5CPM - chains A and B; structure by X-ray diffraction, 1.50 A resolution.

== Chain A (and B) ==
Name: Xenobiotic reductase
From: Pseudomonas putida
Notes: chain B of this document is another copy of the same molecule, construct and numbering; everything in this record applies to it too
Reference sequence: Q9R9V9 (Q9R9V9_PSEPU); residues 1-363 here = UniProt positions 1-363
Sequence (371 residues; numbered 1 to 371; the number before each row is that of its first residue):
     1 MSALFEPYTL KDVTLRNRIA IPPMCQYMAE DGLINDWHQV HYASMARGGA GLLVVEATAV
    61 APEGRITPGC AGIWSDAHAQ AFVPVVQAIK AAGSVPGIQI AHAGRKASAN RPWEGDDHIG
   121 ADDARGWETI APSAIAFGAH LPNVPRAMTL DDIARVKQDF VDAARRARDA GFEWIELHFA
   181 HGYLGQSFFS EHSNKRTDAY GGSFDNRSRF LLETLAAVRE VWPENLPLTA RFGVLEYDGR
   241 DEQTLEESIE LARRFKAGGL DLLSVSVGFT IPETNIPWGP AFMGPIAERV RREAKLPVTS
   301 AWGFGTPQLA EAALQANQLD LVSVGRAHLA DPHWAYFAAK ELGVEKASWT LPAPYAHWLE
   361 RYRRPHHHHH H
Disordered / not traced: 1, 361-371
Construct notes: expression tag (364-371)
Small-molecule neighbours:
  - FNR (1-deoxy-1-(7,8-dimethyl-2,4-dioxo-3,4-dihydro-2H-benzo[g]pteridin-1-id-10(5h)-yl)-5-O-phosphonato-D-ribitol): Pro22, Pro23, Met24, Cys25, Glu56, Ala57, Gln99, His178, His181, Arg231, Ala301, Trp302, Gly303, Ser323, Val324, Gly325, Arg326, Leu329
  - NADPH (NDP; NADPH dihydro-nicotinamide-adenine-dinucleotide phosphate): Cys25, Tyr27, Ala57, Ile66, His178, His181, Tyr183, Phe269, Trp278, Trp302
Reported in the primary citation:
  - binding site for NADPH: Cys25, His178, His181

== How chain A and chain B interact ==
Pairs across the interface (54):
  Gln26(A) - Pro354(B)
  Gln26(A) - Tyr355(B)
  Tyr27(A) - Trp358(B)
  Met28(A) - Pro354(B)  hydrophobic
  Asp36(A) - Arg47(B)  hydrogen bond (backbone-side chain)
  Trp37(A) - Arg47(B)  hydrogen bond (backbone-side chain)
  Trp37(A) - Pro352(B)  hydrophobic
  Trp37(A) - Pro354(B)  hydrophobic
  Trp37(A) - Tyr355(B)
  Val40(A) - Ala43(B)  hydrophobic
  Val40(A) - Ser44(B)
  Val40(A) - Arg47(B)
  His41(A) - Arg47(B)
  His41(A) - Tyr355(B)  hydrogen bond
  Ala43(A) - Val40(B)  hydrophobic
  Ser44(A) - Val40(B)
  Ser44(A) - Ser44(B)  hydrogen bond
  Arg47(A) - Asp36(B)  hydrogen bond (side chain-backbone)
  Arg47(A) - Trp37(B)  hydrogen bond (side chain-backbone)
  Arg47(A) - Val40(B)
  Arg47(A) - His41(B)
  Pro112(A) - His357(B)
  Pro112(A) - Trp358(B)  hydrophobic
  Trp113(A) - Ala353(B)
  Trp113(A) - Pro354(B)  hydrophobic
  Trp113(A) - His357(B)
  Arg326(A) - Leu359(B)
  Leu329(A) - His333(B)  hydrogen bond (backbone-side chain)
  Leu329(A) - Tyr355(B)  hydrophobic
  Ala330(A) - His333(B)  hydrogen bond (backbone-side chain)
  Ala330(A) - Tyr336(B)  hydrophobic
  Ala330(A) - Leu359(B)  hydrophobic
  Asp331(A) - Asp331(B)
  Pro332(A) - His333(B)
  His333(A) - Leu329(B)  hydrogen bond (side chain-backbone)
  His333(A) - Ala330(B)  hydrogen bond (side chain-backbone)
  His333(A) - Pro332(B)
  Tyr336(A) - Ala330(B)  hydrophobic
  Pro352(A) - Trp37(B)  hydrophobic
  Ala353(A) - Trp113(B)
  Pro354(A) - Gln26(B)
  Pro354(A) - Met28(B)  hydrophobic
  Pro354(A) - Trp37(B)  hydrophobic
  Pro354(A) - Trp113(B)  hydrophobic
  Tyr355(A) - Gln26(B)
  Tyr355(A) - Trp37(B)
  Tyr355(A) - His41(B)  hydrogen bond
  Tyr355(A) - Leu329(B)  hydrophobic
  His357(A) - Pro112(B)
  His357(A) - Trp113(B)
  Trp358(A) - Tyr27(B)
  Trp358(A) - Pro112(B)  hydrophobic
  Leu359(A) - Arg326(B)
  Leu359(A) - Ala330(B)  hydrophobic
Interface residues without a listed pair, chain A (28 interface residues in all): Trp349, Leu351
Interface residues without a listed pair, chain B (28 interface residues in all): Trp349, Leu351

== Overview ==
The chain A/chain B interface involves 28 residues from each chain, with 11 hydrogen bonds. Polar contacts
include Asp36(A)-Arg47(B), Trp37(A)-Arg47(B) and His41(A)-Tyr355(B). Chain A binds NADPH and compound FNR. The
paper reports a binding site for NADPH at Cys25(A), His178(A) and His181(A).
Chain A and chain B are both Xenobiotic reductase (Pseudomonas putida); the structure, XenA from Pseudomonas
putida in complex with NADPH4, was determined by X-ray diffraction (same publication as 5CPL, 5CPN and 5CPO).
